PDB entry 8YF2 | electron microscopy, 2.64 A resolution | chains B and A

== Chain B ==
Protein: Spike protein S1
Source organism: Severe acute respiratory syndrome coronavirus 2
UniProt: P0DTC2 (SPIKE_SARS2); residue numbers follow UniProt; this construct covers 319-541
Sequence (229 residues; row label = number of the first residue in the row):
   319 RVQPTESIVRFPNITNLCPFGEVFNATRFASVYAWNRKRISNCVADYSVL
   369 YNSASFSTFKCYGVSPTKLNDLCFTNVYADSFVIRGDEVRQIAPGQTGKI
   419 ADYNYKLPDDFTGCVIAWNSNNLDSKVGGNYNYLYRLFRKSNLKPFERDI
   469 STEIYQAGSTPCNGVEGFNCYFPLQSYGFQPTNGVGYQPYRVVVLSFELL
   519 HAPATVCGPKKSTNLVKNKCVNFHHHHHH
Disordered / not traced: 319-334, 529-547
Differences from the reference sequence: expression tag (542-547)
Disulfide bonds: C336-C361, C379-C432, C391-C525, C480-C488
Covalently attached groups: N-acetylglucosamine (NAG) linked to N343
Curated features (UniProtKB/Swiss-Prot):
  - region: R403 to D405 (Integrin-binding motif), N448 to F456 (Immunodominant HLA epitope recognized by the CD8+)
  - glycosylation: T323 (O-linked (GalNAc) threonine), S325 (O-linked (HexNAc...) serine), N331 (N-linked (GlcNAc...) (complex) asparagine), N343 (N-linked (GlcNAc...) (complex) asparagine)
  - natural variant: G339 (G339D: In strain: Omicron/BA.1, Omicron/BA.2 and 4 more; G339H: In strain: Omicron/BA.2.75, Omicron/XBB.1.5 and 1 more), R346 (R346K: In strain: Mu/B.1.621; R346T: In strain: Omicron/BQ.1.1, Omicron/XBB.1.5 and 1 more), L368 (L368I: In strain: Omicron/XBB.1.5, Omicron/EG.5.1), S371 (S371F: In strain: Omicron/BA.2, Omicron/BA.2.12.1 and 6 more; S371L: In strain: Omicron/BA.1), S373 (S373P: In strain: Omicron/BA.1, Omicron/BA.2 and 7 more), S375 (S375F: In strain: Omicron/BA.1, Omicron/BA.2 and 7 more), T376 (T376A: In strain: Omicron/BA.2, Omicron/BA.2.12.1 and 5 more), D405 (D405N: In strain: Omicron/BA.2, Omicron/BA.2.12.1 and 6 more), R408 (R408S: In strain: Omicron/BA.2, Omicron/BA.2.12.1 and 6 more), K417 (K417N: In strain: Beta/B.1.351, Omicron/BA.1 and 8 more; K417T: In strain: Gamma/P.1), N440 (N440K: In strain: Omicron/BA.1, Omicron/BA.2 and 7 more), K444 (K444T: In strain: Omicron/BQ.1.1), 16 further natural variant entries in UniProt
  - mutagenesis: N331 (N331Q: Reduced viral infectivity), N343 (N343Q: Reduced viral infectivity), L452 (L452R: Increased resistance to neutralizing antibodies. Decreases HLA binding to NF9 epitope. Increased binding affinity to human ACE2), Y453 (Y453F: Decreased HLA binding to NF9 epitope. Increased binding affinity to human ACE2), A475 (A475V: Increased resistance to neutralizing antibodies), V483 (V483A: Increased resistance to neutralizing antibodies), E484 (E484D: Increased replication in human TMEM106B overexpressing cells), F490 (F490L: Increased resistance to neutralizing antibodies and human covalescent sera neutralization), Q493 (Q493N: Reduced host ACE2-binding affinity in vitro; Q493Y: Reduced host ACE2-binding affinity in vitro), N501 (N501T: Reduced host ACE2-binding affinity in vitro; N501Y: Increased binding affinity to human ACE2), H519 (H519P: Increased resistance to human covalescent sera neutralization)

== Chain A ==
Protein: Angiotensin-converting enzyme
Source organism: Nyctereutes procyonoides
Notes: EC 3.4.-.-
UniProt: B4XEP4 (B4XEP4_NYCPR); residues 19-617 here correspond to UniProt positions 18-616 (UniProt number = residue number - 1)
Sequence (605 residues; numbered 19 to 623; the number before each row is that of its first residue):
    19 QSTEDLVNTFLEKFNYEAEELSYQSSLASWNYNTNITDENLQKMNNAGAK
    69 WSAFYEEQSKLAKTYPLEEIQDSTVKRQLRALQHSGSSVLSADKNQRLNT
   119 ILNSMSTIYSTGKACNPSNPQECLLLEPGLDDIMENSKDYNERLWAWEGW
   169 RSEVGKQLRPLYEEYVALKNEMARANNYEDYGDYWRGDYEEEWENGYNYS
   219 RNQLIDDVEHTFTQIMPLYQHLHAYVRTKLMDTYPSYISPTGCLPAHLLG
   269 DMWGRFWTNLYPLTVPFGQKPNIDVTNAMVNQSWDARKIFKEAEKFFVSV
   319 GLPNMTQGFWENSMLTEPSDSWKVVCHPTAWDLGRGDFRIKMCTKVTMDD
   369 FLTAHHEMGHIQYDMAYAAQPFLLRNGANEGFHEAVGEIMSLSAATPNHL
   419 KNIGLLPPSFFEDSETEINFLLKQALTIVGTLPFTYMLEKWRWMVFKGEI
   469 PKDQWMKTWWEMKRNIVGVVEPVPHDETYCDPASLFHVANDYSFIRYYTR
   519 TIYQFQFQEALCQIAKHEGPLHKCDISNSSEAGQKLLEMLKLGKSKPWTY
   569 ALEIVVGAKNMDVRPLLNYFEPLFTWLKEQNRNSFVGWNTDWSPYADQSH
   619 HHHHH
Disordered / not traced: 134-141, 616-623
Differences from the reference sequence: expression tag (618-623)
Disulfide bonds: C344-C361, C530-C542
Covalently attached groups: N-acetylglucosamine (NAG) linked to N53, N216, N299, N322
Bound ions: Zn2+: H374, H378, E402
From the paper describing this entry:
  - post-translational modification sites: N216, N299
  - mutagenesis - T82M (2-fold): increased binding to Spike protein S1 (chain B)
  - mutagenesis - D90N: decreased binding to Spike protein S1 (chain B)

== Chain B / chain A interface ==
Residue-residue contacts (26; chain B residue first):
  K417(B) - E30(A)  salt bridge
  Y449(B) - E38(A)  hydrogen bond
  Y449(B) - Q42(A)  hydrogen bond
  Y453(B) - Y34(A)
  F456(B) - T27(A)
  A475(B) - L24(A)
  G476(B) - L24(A)
  S477(B) - Q19(A)  hydrogen bond
  F486(B) - T82(A)
  F486(B) - Y83(A)
  N487(B) - Y83(A)  hydrogen bond
  Y489(B) - T27(A)
  Y489(B) - F28(A)
  Q493(B) - Y34(A)  hydrogen bond (side chain-backbone)
  Q493(B) - E35(A)
  G496(B) - R353(A)  hydrogen bond (backbone-side chain)
  Q498(B) - Y41(A)
  Q498(B) - L45(A)
  T500(B) - Y41(A)  hydrogen bond
  T500(B) - D355(A)
  T500(B) - R357(A)
  N501(B) - Y41(A)  hydrogen bond
  N501(B) - R353(A)
  G502(B) - R353(A)  hydrogen bond (backbone-backbone)
  G502(B) - G354(A)
  Y505(B) - R353(A)
Also at the interface, not in a pair above, chain B (18 interface residues in all): L455
Also at the interface, not in a pair above, chain A (19 interface residues in all): K31, L79
The authors on this interface:
  - pairs named by the authors: K417(B)-E30(A) (salt bridge), Y449(B)-E38(A) (hydrogen bond), Y449(B)-Q42(A) (hydrogen bond), N487(B)-Y83(A) (hydrogen bond), Q493(B)-Y34(A) (hydrogen bond), T500(B)-Y41(A) (hydrogen bond), N501(B)-Y41(A) (hydrogen bond), G502(B)-R353(A) (hydrogen bond)
  - interface residues, chain B: S477(B)
  - interface residues, chain A: L24(A), L45(A)
  - hot spots on chain A (mutagenesis) - Y34H (2-fold): increased binding to Spike protein S1 (chain B)

== Summary ==
The interface between chain B and chain A involves 18 residues on one side and 19 on the other; the contacts
include 9 hydrogen bonds and 1 salt bridge. Among the polar pairs are K417(B)-E30(A), Y449(B)-E38(A) and
Y449(B)-Q42(A). The authors report a salt bridge between K417(B) and E30(A); hydrogen bonds between Y449(B)
and E38(A), Y449(B) and Q42(A) and N487(B) and Y83(A) among others. The paper reports that T82M and Y34H of
chain A increase binding to Spike protein S1 (chain B); interface residues S477(B) and L24(A) among others.
Here chain B is Spike protein S1 (Severe acute respiratory syndrome coronavirus 2) and chain A is
Angiotensin-converting enzyme (Nyctereutes procyonoides). Entry 8YF2 (Cryo-EM structure of SARS-CoV-2
prototype RBD in complex with raccoon dog ACE2 (local refinement)) was determined by electron microscopy
together with 8YFT from the same study.
